8OR9 - chain A; structure by X-ray diffraction, 1.90 A resolution.

[Chain A]
Protein: Dopa decarboxylase (Aromatic L-amino acid decarboxylase)
Source organism: Homo sapiens
UniProtKB: Q53Y41 (Q53Y41_HUMAN); numbering as in UniProt (aligned over 1-480)
Sequence (480 residues; numbered 1 to 480; the number before each row is that of its first residue):
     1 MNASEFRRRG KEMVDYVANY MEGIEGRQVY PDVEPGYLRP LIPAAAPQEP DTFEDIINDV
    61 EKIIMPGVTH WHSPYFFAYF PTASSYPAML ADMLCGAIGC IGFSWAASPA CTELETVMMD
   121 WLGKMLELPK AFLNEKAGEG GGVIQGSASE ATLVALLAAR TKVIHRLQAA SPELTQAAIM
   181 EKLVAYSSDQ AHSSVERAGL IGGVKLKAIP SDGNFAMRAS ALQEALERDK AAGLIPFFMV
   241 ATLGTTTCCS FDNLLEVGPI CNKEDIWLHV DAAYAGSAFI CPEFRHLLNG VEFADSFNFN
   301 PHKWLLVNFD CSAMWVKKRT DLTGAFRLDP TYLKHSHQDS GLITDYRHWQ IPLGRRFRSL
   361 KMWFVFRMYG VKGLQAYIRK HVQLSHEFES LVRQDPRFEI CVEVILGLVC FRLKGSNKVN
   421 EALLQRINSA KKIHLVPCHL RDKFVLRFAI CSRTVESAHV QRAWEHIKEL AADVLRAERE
Not modelled in the structure: 327-341
Covalent attachments: pyridoxal phosphate (PLP) linked to K303
Ligand contacts: pyridoxal phosphate (PLP): F80, S147, A148, S149, H192, S194, T242, G244, T246, D271, A273, Y274, N300, H302
Reported in the primary citation:
  - contacts within the chain: R27-E61 (salt bridge), Q28-D32, D32-K431
  - binding site for pyridoxal phosphate: K303

[In short]
Covalently linked pyridoxal phosphate: at K303. From the paper: a binding site for pyridoxal phosphate at
K303; contacts within the chain involving R27, E61 and Q28 among others.
Chain A is Dopa decarboxylase (Aromatic L-amino acid decarboxylase) (Homo sapiens); the structure, Human holo
aromatic L-amino acid decarboxylase (AADC) native structure at physiological pH, was determined by X-ray
diffraction together with 8ORA from the same study.
